Entry 5E9N (X-ray diffraction, 0.95 A resolution); this record covers chain A.

[Chain A]
Protein: Laccase 2
From: Steccherinum murashkinskyi
Notes: EC 1.10.3.2
UniProt: I1VE66 (I1VE66_9APHY); residues 1-527 here correspond to UniProt positions 20-546 (UniProt number = residue number + 19)
Sequence (527 residues; row label = number of the first residue in the row):
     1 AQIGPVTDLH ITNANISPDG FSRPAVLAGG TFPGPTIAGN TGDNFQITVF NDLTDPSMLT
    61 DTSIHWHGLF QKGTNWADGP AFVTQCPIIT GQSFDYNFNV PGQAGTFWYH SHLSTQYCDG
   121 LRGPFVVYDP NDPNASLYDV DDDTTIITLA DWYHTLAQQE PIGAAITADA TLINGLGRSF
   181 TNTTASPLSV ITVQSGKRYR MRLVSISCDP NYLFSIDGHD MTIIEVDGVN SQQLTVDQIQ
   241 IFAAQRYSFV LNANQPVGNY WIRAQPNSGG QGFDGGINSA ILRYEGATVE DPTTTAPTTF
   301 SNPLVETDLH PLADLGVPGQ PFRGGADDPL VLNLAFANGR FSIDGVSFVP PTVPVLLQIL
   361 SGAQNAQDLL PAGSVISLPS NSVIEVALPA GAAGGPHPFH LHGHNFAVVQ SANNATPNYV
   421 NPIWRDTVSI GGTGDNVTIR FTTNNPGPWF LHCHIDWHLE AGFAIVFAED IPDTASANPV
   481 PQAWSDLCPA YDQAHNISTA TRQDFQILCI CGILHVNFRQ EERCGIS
Unresolved in the structure: 496-527
Cystine bridges: C86-C488, C118-C208
Glycans and other covalent adducts: N-acetylglucosamine (NAG) linked to N414, N436
Ion coordination: Cu ion site 1: H65, H400; Cu ion site 2: H67, H110, H454; Cu ion site 3: H112, H402, H452; Na+ near V317 (its only coordinating residue here); Cu ion site 4: H397, C453, H458
Small-molecule neighbours:
  - PG6 (1-(2-methoxy-ethoxy)-2-{2-[2-(2-methoxy-ethoxy]-ethoxy}-ethane), molecule 1: G319, Q320, G325, A326, D327, V383
  - PG6, molecule 2: A335, F336, A337, R340, F341, S342

[Overview]
Ligands of chain A: compound PG6. N-acetylglucosamine is covalently linked to N414 and N436. The Cu ion site 1
is built by H65 and H400. H67, H110 and H454 coordinate Cu ion site 2.
Chain A is Laccase 2 (Steccherinum murashkinskyi); the structure, Steccherinum murashkinskyi laccase at 0.95
resolution, was determined by X-ray diffraction, deposited together with 5EHF.
